PDB entry 8YLU | electron microscopy, 2.80 A resolution | chains B and C of the 6 polymer chains in the assembly

# Chain B
Name: DNA topoisomerase medium subunit
Organism: Escherichia phage T4
Notes: EC 5.6.2.2
Reference sequence: P07065 (TOP5_BPT4); numbering as in UniProt (aligned over 1-442)
Chain sequence (452 residues; row label = number of the first residue in the row):
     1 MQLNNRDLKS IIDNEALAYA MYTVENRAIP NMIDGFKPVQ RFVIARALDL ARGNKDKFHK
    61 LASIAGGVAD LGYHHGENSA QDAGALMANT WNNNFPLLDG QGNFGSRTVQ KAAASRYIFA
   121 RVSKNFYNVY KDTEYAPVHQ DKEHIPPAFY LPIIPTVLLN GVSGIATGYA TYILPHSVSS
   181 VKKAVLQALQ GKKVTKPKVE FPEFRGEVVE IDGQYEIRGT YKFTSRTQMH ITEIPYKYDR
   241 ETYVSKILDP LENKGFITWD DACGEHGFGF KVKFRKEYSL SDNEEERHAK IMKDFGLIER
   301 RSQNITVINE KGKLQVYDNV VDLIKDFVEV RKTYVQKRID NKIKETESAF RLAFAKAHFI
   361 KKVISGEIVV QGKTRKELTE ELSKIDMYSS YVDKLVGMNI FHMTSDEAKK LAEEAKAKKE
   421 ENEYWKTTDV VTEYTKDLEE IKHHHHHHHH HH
Unresolved in the structure: 442-452
Construct notes: expression tag (443-452)
Swiss-Prot annotation at these positions:
  - active site: Tyr117 (O-(5'-phospho-DNA)-tyrosine intermediate)

# Chain C
Name: DNA topoisomerase (ATP-hydrolyzing)
Organism: Salmonella phage Chi
Notes: EC 5.6.2.2
Reference sequence: A0A346FJ89 (A0A346FJ89_BPT6); numbering as in UniProt (aligned over 1-605)
Chain sequence (611 residues; each row starts with the number of its first residue):
     1 MIKNEIKILS DIEHIKKRSG MYIGSSANEM HERFLFGKWE SVQYVPGLVK LIDEIIDNSV
    61 DEGIRTKFKF ANKINVTIKN NQVTVEDNGR GIPQAMVKTP TGEEIPGPVA AWTIPKAGGN
   121 FGDDKERVTG GMNGVGSSLT NIFSVMFVGE TGDGQNNIVV RCSNGMENKS WETIPGKWKG
   181 TRVTFIPDFM SFETNELSQV YLDITLDRLQ TLAVVYPDIQ FTFNGKKVQG NFKKYARQYD
   241 EHAIVQEQEN CSIAVGRSPD GFRQLTYVNN IHTKNGGHHI DCVMDDICED LIPQIKRKFK
   301 IDVTKARVKE CLTIVMFVRD MKNMRFDSQT KERLTSPFGE IRSHIQLDAK KISRAILNNE
   361 AILMPIIEAA LARKLAAEKA AETKAAKKAS KAKVHKHIKA NLCGKDADTT LFLTEGDSAI
   421 GYLIDVRDKE LHGGYPLRGK VLNSWGMSYA DMLKNKELFD ICAITGLVLG EKAENLNYHN
   481 IAIMTDADHD GLGSIYPSLL GFFSNWPELF EQGRIRFVKT PVIIAHVGKK QEWFYTVAEY
   541 ESAKDALPKH SIRYIKGLGS LEKSEYREMI QNPVYDVVKL PENWKELFEM LMGDNADLRK
   601 EWMSQHHHHH H
Unresolved in the structure: 1-392, 606-611
Construct notes: expression tag (606-611)

# Interface between chain B and chain C
Residue-residue contacts (60):
  Met1(B) - Pro573(C)
  Met1(B) - Tyr575(C)  hydrophobic
  Gln2(B) - Pro573(C)
  Gln2(B) - Val574(C)
  Gln2(B) - Tyr575(C)  hydrogen bond (backbone-backbone)
  Leu3(B) - Arg516(C)
  Leu3(B) - Tyr575(C)  hydrophobic
  Asn4(B) - Val574(C)
  Asn4(B) - Tyr575(C)  hydrogen bond (backbone-backbone)
  Asn4(B) - Asp576(C)
  Asn4(B) - Val577(C)  hydrogen bond (backbone-backbone)
  Asn5(B) - Val577(C)
  Asn5(B) - Lys579(C)
  Arg6(B) - Asp576(C)  salt bridge
  Arg6(B) - Val577(C)  hydrogen bond (backbone-backbone)
  Arg6(B) - Val578(C)
  Arg6(B) - Lys579(C)  hydrogen bond (backbone-backbone)
  Asp7(B) - Lys579(C)
  Asp7(B) - Pro581(C)
  Leu8(B) - Leu500(C)  hydrophobic
  Leu8(B) - Lys579(C)  hydrogen bond (backbone-backbone)
  Leu8(B) - Leu580(C)  hydrophobic
  Leu8(B) - Pro581(C)
  Leu8(B) - Phe588(C)  hydrophobic
  Lys9(B) - Leu587(C)
  Ile11(B) - Tyr496(C)
  Ile11(B) - Val578(C)  hydrophobic
  Ile12(B) - Leu587(C)
  Ile12(B) - Trp602(C)
  Asp13(B) - Trp602(C)
  Glu15(B) - Leu492(C)
  Glu15(B) - Gly493(C)
  Ala16(B) - Gly493(C)
  Ala16(B) - Leu591(C)  hydrophobic
  Ala16(B) - Trp602(C)
  Leu17(B) - Trp602(C)  hydrophobic
  Leu17(B) - Met603(C)  hydrophobic
  Ala18(B) - His489(C)
  Tyr19(B) - Lys440(C)  hydrogen bond
  Tyr19(B) - His489(C)
  Tyr19(B) - Asp490(C)
  Tyr19(B) - Gly493(C)
  Tyr19(B) - Ser494(C)
  Ala20(B) - Met603(C)  hydrophobic
  Met21(B) - Met603(C)
  Tyr22(B) - His489(C)
  Val24(B) - Met603(C)  hydrophobic
  Arg27(B) - Asp490(C)  salt bridge
  His74(B) - Tyr554(C)
  His74(B) - Lys556(C)
  His75(B) - Asp490(C)
  Gly76(B) - Lys556(C)
  Gln140(B) - Lys544(C)
  Asp141(B) - Glu541(C)
  Asp141(B) - Lys544(C)  salt bridge
  Glu143(B) - Tyr540(C)
  Glu143(B) - Ile552(C)
  Thr167(B) - Met603(C)
  Gly168(B) - Lys600(C)  hydrogen bond (backbone-side chain)
  Tyr169(B) - Met603(C)  hydrophobic
Interface residues without a listed pair, chain C (35 interface residues in all): Trp584, Met590, Ala596, Arg599, Gln605

# Overview
The interface between chain B and chain C involves 31 residues on one side and 35 on the other; the contacts
include 8 hydrogen bonds and 3 salt bridges. Polar contacts include Arg6(B)-Asp576(C), Arg27(B)-Asp490(C) and
Asp141(B)-Lys544(C).
Chain B is DNA topoisomerase medium subunit (Escherichia phage T4) and chain C is DNA topoisomerase
(ATP-hydrolyzing) (Salmonella phage Chi); the structure, structure of phage T6 topoisomerase II central domain
bound with DNA, was determined by electron microscopy together with 8YO3, 8YO4, 8YO5, 8YO7, 8YOD and 8YON from
the same study.
